Entry 7A4G (electron microscopy, 4.20 A resolution (low resolution: residue-level contacts below are approximate; hydrogen-bond / salt-bridge calls are withheld)); this record covers chains AD and AE of the 180 polymer chains in the assembly.

[Chain AD (and AE)]
Protein: Antitermination protein N, 6,7-dimethyl-8-ribityllumazine synthase
From: Escherichia virus lambda
Notes: EC 2.5.1.78; chain AE of this document is another copy of the same molecule, construct and numbering; everything in this record applies to it too
UniProtKB: chimeric construct of P03045, O66529: residues 7-23 from P03045 (REGN_LAMBD) positions 6-22 (UniProt number = residue number - 1); residues 32-101 from O66529 positions 85-154 (UniProt number = residue number + 53); residues 114-197 from O66529 positions 1-84 (UniProt number = residue number - 113)
Chain sequence (197 residues; row label = number of the first residue in the row):
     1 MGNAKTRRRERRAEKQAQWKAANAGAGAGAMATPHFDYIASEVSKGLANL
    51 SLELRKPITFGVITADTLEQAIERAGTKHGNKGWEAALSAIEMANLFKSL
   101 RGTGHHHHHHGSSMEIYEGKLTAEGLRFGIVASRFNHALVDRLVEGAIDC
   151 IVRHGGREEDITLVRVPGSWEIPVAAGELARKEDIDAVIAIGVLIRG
Not modelled in the structure: 1-35, 102-111, 197 (chain AE: 1-34, 102-111, 197)
Construct notes: cloning artifact (1-6); linker (24-31, 102-113); engineered mutation Glu115 (Gln2 in O66529)
Swiss-Prot annotation at these positions:
  - active site: His35 (Proton donor)
  - binding site ((2S)-2-hydroxy-3-oxobutyl phosphate): Ala32, Thr33, Arg74
  - binding site (5-amino-6-(D-ribitylamino)uracil): Phe60, Lys82, Phe135, Asn136, Ser169 to Glu171, Val193 to Ile195

[Interface between chain AD and chain AE]
Residue-residue contacts (44; chain AD residue first):
  Asp37(AD) - Tyr38(AE)
  Ala40(AD) - Tyr38(AE)
  Ser41(AD) - Tyr38(AE)
  Ser44(AD) - Tyr38(AE)
  Ser44(AD) - Glu42(AE)
  Ser44(AD) - Trp170(AE)
  Lys45(AD) - Glu42(AE)
  Lys45(AD) - Lys45(AE)
  Ala48(AD) - Glu42(AE)
  Asn49(AD) - Lys45(AE)
  Leu52(AD) - Gly46(AE)
  Leu52(AD) - Pro173(AE)
  Leu52(AD) - Val174(AE)
  Leu52(AD) - Arg181(AE)
  Arg55(AD) - Glu178(AE)
  Arg55(AD) - Arg181(AE)
  Ile58(AD) - Trp170(AE)
  Phe60(AD) - Trp170(AE)
  Thr64(AD) - His35(AE)
  Glu92(AD) - Arg134(AE)
  Glu92(AD) - Pro167(AE)
  Met93(AD) - Pro167(AE)
  Met93(AD) - Glu171(AE)
  Leu96(AD) - Val164(AE)
  Leu96(AD) - Arg165(AE)
  Phe97(AD) - Val174(AE)
  Phe97(AD) - Ala175(AE)
  Phe97(AD) - Glu178(AE)
  Leu100(AD) - Glu178(AE)
  Ser112(AD) - Glu159(AE)
  Ser113(AD) - Glu158(AE)
  Ser113(AD) - Glu159(AE)
  Met114(AD) - Glu158(AE)
  Met114(AD) - Ile161(AE)
  Met114(AD) - Leu163(AE)
  Glu115(AD) - Ile161(AE)
  Glu115(AD) - Thr162(AE)
  Glu115(AD) - Leu163(AE)
  Ile116(AD) - Leu163(AE)
  Tyr117(AD) - Thr162(AE)
  Tyr117(AD) - Leu163(AE)
  Tyr117(AD) - Val164(AE)
  Tyr117(AD) - Arg165(AE)
  Glu118(AD) - Arg134(AE)
Also at the interface, not in a pair above, chain AD (28 interface residues in all): Lys56, Pro57, Thr59, Ser89
Also at the interface, not in a pair above, chain AE (25 interface residues in all): Leu50, Ile148, Val166, Leu179

[Summary]
The interface between chain AD and chain AE involves 28 residues on one side and 25 on the other. Curated
annotation (UniProt) lists active-site residue His35(AD), 3 (2S)-2-hydroxy-3-oxobutyl phosphate-binding
residues and 10 residues binding 5-amino-6-(D-ribitylamino)uracil on chain AD.
Both chains are Antitermination protein N, 6,7-dimethyl-8-ribityllumazine synthase (Escherichia virus lambda).
Entry 7A4G (Aquifex aeolicus lumazine synthase-derived nucleocapsid variant NC-1 (180-mer)) was determined by
electron microscopy, deposited together with 7A4F, 7A4H, 7A4I and 7A4J.
